PDB entry 8GUF | X-ray diffraction, 1.99 A resolution | chains A and B of the 5 polymer chains in the assembly

[Chain A]
Name: Heat-labile enterotoxin IIB, B chain
Source organism: Escherichia coli
UniProt: P43529 (E2BB_ECOLX); residues 1-99 here correspond to UniProt positions 24-122 (UniProt number = residue number + 23)
Sequence (103 residues; each row starts with the number of its first residue; numbers below 1 keep their minus sign (Gly-1 is residue -1)):
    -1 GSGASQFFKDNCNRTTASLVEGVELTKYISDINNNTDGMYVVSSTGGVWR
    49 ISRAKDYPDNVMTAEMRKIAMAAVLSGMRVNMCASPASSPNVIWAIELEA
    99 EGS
Not modelled in the structure: 101
Sequence notes: linker (-1 to 0, 100-101)
Disulfides: Cys10-Cys81

[Chain B]
Name: Heat-labile enterotoxin IIB, B chain
Source organism: Escherichia coli
UniProt: P43529 (E2BB_ECOLX); residues 1-99 here correspond to UniProt positions 24-122 (UniProt number = residue number + 23)
Sequence (103 residues; numbered 1 to 103; the number before each row is that of its first residue):
     1 GASQFFKDNCNRTTASLVEGVELTKYISDINNNTDGMYVVSSTGGVWRIS
    51 RAKDYPDNVMTAEMRKIAMAAVLSGMRVNMCASPASSPNVIWAIELEAEG
   101 SGS
Sequence notes: linker (100-103)
Disulfides: Cys10-Cys81

[Chain A / chain B interface]
Pairs across the interface (55):
  Thr24(A) - Leu96(B)
  Thr24(A) - Glu97(B)
  Thr24(A) - Ala98(B)  hydrogen bond (backbone-backbone)
  Lys25(A) - Gly1(B)  hydrogen bond (side chain-backbone)
  Lys25(A) - Ser3(B)
  Lys25(A) - Glu95(B)
  Lys25(A) - Leu96(B)
  Lys25(A) - Glu97(B)  salt bridge
  Lys25(A) - Ser101(B)
  Tyr26(A) - Glu63(B)  hydrogen bond
  Tyr26(A) - Ile67(B)  hydrophobic
  Tyr26(A) - Ile94(B)
  Tyr26(A) - Glu95(B)
  Tyr26(A) - Leu96(B)  hydrogen bond (backbone-backbone)
  Ile27(A) - Phe5(B)  hydrophobic
  Ile27(A) - Phe6(B)  hydrophobic
  Ile27(A) - Ile94(B)
  Ile27(A) - Glu95(B)
  Ser28(A) - Met60(B)  hydrogen bond (side chain-backbone)
  Ser28(A) - Met64(B)
  Ser28(A) - Ala93(B)
  Ser28(A) - Ile94(B)  hydrogen bond (backbone-backbone)
  Asp29(A) - Asn9(B)
  Asp29(A) - Met60(B)
  Asp29(A) - Trp92(B)
  Asp29(A) - Ala93(B)
  Ile30(A) - Ser50(B)
  Ile30(A) - Asp57(B)
  Ile30(A) - Met60(B)  hydrophobic
  Ile30(A) - Trp92(B)  hydrogen bond (backbone-backbone)
  Asn31(A) - Thr13(B)
  Asn31(A) - Cys81(B)
  Asn31(A) - Trp92(B)
  Asn33(A) - Arg12(B)
  Thr34(A) - Asn9(B)
  Thr34(A) - Arg12(B)
  Asp35(A) - Pro56(B)
  Asp35(A) - Asp57(B)
  Asp35(A) - Met60(B)
  Gly36(A) - Met60(B)
  Met37(A) - Met60(B)  hydrophobic
  Met37(A) - Glu63(B)
  Tyr38(A) - Phe5(B)  hydrophobic
  Val46(A) - Phe5(B)  hydrophobic
  Arg51(A) - Tyr55(B)  hydrogen bond
  Arg51(A) - Pro56(B)
  Ala52(A) - Tyr55(B)  hydrogen bond (backbone-side chain)
  Lys53(A) - Tyr55(B)
  Arg65(A) - Val59(B)
  Arg65(A) - Glu63(B)  salt bridge
  Met69(A) - Glu63(B)
  Met69(A) - Lys66(B)
  Val72(A) - Ala98(B)
  Leu73(A) - Met76(B)  hydrophobic
  Pro88(A) - Phe5(B)  hydrophobic
Interface residues without a listed pair, chain A (25 interface residues in all): Leu23, Val40
Interface residues without a listed pair, chain B (30 interface residues in all): Ala2, Thr61, Ala70

[Overview]
The interface between chain A and chain B involves 25 residues on one side and 30 on the other, with 9
hydrogen bonds and 2 salt bridges. Among the polar pairs are Lys25(A)-Glu97(B), Arg65(A)-Glu63(B) and
Lys25(A)-Gly1(B).
Chain A is Heat-labile enterotoxin IIB, B chain and chain B is Heat-labile enterotoxin IIB, B chain, both from
Escherichia coli; the structure, Crystal structure of cyclic B subunit of type II heat labile enterotoxin, was
determined by X-ray diffraction.
